PDB entry 4V7O | X-ray diffraction, 3.00 A resolution | chains AA and AL of the 34 polymer chains in the assembly

Chain AA:
Molecule: Proteasome component C7-alpha
From: Saccharomyces cerevisiae
Notes: EC 3.4.25.1
UniProtKB: P21243 (PSA6_YEAST); residues 1010-1252 here correspond to UniProt positions 10-252 (UniProt number = residue number - 1000)
Chain sequence (243 residues; row label = number of the first residue in the row):
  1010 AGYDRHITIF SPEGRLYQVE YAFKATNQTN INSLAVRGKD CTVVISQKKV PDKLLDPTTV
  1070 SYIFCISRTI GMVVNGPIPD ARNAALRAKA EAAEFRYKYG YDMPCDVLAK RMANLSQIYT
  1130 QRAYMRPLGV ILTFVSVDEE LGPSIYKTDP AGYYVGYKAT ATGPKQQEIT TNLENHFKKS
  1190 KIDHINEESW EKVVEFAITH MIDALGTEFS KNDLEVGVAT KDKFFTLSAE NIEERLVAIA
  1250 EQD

Chain AL:
Molecule: Proteasome component C1
From: Saccharomyces cerevisiae
Notes: EC 3.4.25.1
UniProtKB: P21242 (PSA3_YEAST); residues 7004-7247 here correspond to UniProt positions 5-248 (UniProt number = residue number - 6999)
Chain sequence (244 residues; each row starts with the number of its first residue):
  7004 GTGYDLSNSV FSPDGRNFQV EYAVKAVENG TTSIGIKCND GVVFAVEKLI TSKLLVPQKN
  7064 VKIQVVDRHI GCVYSGLIPD GRHLVNRGRE EAASFKKLYK TPIPIPAFAD RLGQYVQAHT
  7124 LYNSVRPFGV STIFGGVDKN GAHLYMLEPS GSYWGYKGAA TGKGRQSAKA ELEKLVDHHP
  7184 EGLSAREAVK QAAKIIYLAH EDNKEKDFEL EISWCSLSET NGLHKFVKGD LLQEAIDFAQ
  7244 KEIN

Chain AA / chain AL interface:
Residue-residue contacts - 53 pairs, chain AA then chain AL:
  G1011(AA) with G7004(AL)
  H1015(AA) with T7005(AL); G7006(AL); Y7007(AL); V7013(AL)
  Q1027(AA) with V7013(AL); F7014(AL), hydrogen bond (side chain-backbone)
  Y1030(AA) with F7014(AL); S7015(AL); P7016(AL); G7018(AL)
  A1031(AA) with F7014(AL), hydrophobic
  K1033(AA) with P7016(AL), hydrogen bond (side chain-backbone); D7017(AL)
  A1034(AA) with G7018(AL)
  Q1037(AA) with G7018(AL); R7019(AL)
  K1062(AA) with E7176(AL), salt bridge
  L1063(AA) with Y7159(AL); K7160(AL), hydrogen bond (backbone-backbone); G7161(AL); L7175(AL), hydrophobic; E7176(AL)
  L1064(AA) with W7157(AL), hydrophobic; G7158(AL); Y7159(AL), hydrophobic; K7160(AL)
  D1065(AA) with K7040(AL), salt bridge; G7158(AL), hydrogen bond (backbone-backbone)
  T1068(AA) with W7157(AL); G7158(AL), hydrogen bond (side chain-backbone)
  V1069(AA) with W7157(AL), hydrophobic
  Y1071(AA) with W7157(AL)
  I1087(AA) with S7155(AL); W7157(AL), hydrophobic
  P1088(AA) with Q7120(AL); S7153(AL); G7154(AL); S7155(AL)
  D1089(AA) with Q7120(AL)
  R1091(AA) with Q7117(AL), hydrogen bond (backbone-side chain); Y7156(AL), hydrogen bond (side chain-backbone); W7157(AL)
  N1092(AA) with Q7117(AL); Q7120(AL), hydrogen bond
  L1095(AA) with Q7117(AL)
  Y1133(AA) with L7124(AL); Y7125(AL)
  R1135(AA) with S7012(AL); F7014(AL); T7123(AL), hydrogen bond (side chain-backbone); L7124(AL)
  P1136(AA) with F7014(AL)
Interface residues without a listed pair, chain AA (29 interface residues in all): R1014, D1061, S1070, M1134, G1138
Interface residues without a listed pair, chain AL (32 interface residues in all): Y7148, K7172, V7179

In short:
29 residues of chain AA and 32 residues of chain AL are in contact, with 9 hydrogen bonds and 2 salt bridges.
Polar contacts include K1062(AA)-E7176(AL), D1065(AA)-K7040(AL) and Q1027(AA)-F7014(AL).
Chain AA is Proteasome component C7-alpha and chain AL is Proteasome component C1, both from Saccharomyces
cerevisiae; the structure, Proteasome Activator Complex, was determined by X-ray diffraction.
